6Z9T - chains U and V of the 15 polymer chains in the assembly; structure by electron microscopy, 4.10 A resolution (low resolution: residue-level contacts below are approximate; hydrogen-bond / salt-bridge calls are withheld).

Chain U (and V):
Molecule: DNA-directed RNA polymerase subunit alpha
Source organism: Escherichia coli
Notes: EC 2.7.7.6; chain V of this document is another copy of the same molecule, construct and numbering; everything in this record applies to it too
UniProt: P0A7Z4 (RPOA_ECOLI); numbering as in UniProt (aligned over 1-329)
Sequence (329 residues; numbered 1 to 329; the number before each row is that of its first residue):
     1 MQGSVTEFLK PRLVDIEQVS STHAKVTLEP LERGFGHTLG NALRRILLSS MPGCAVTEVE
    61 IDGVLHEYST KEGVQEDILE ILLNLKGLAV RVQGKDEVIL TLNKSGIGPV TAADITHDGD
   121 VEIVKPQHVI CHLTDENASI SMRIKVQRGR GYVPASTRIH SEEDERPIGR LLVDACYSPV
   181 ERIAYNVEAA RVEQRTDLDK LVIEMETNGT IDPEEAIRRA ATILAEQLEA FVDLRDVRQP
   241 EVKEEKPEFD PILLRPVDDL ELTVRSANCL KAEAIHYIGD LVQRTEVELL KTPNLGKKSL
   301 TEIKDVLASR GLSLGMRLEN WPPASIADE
Disordered / not traced: 1-3, 239-329 (chain V: 1-4, 326-329)
Swiss-Prot annotation at these positions:
  - region: E162 to E165 (Required for interaction with Crp at class II promoters)
  - modified residue: R265 (ADP-ribosylarginine), K297 (N6-acetyllysine), K298 (N6-acetyllysine)
  - mutagenesis: R45 (R45C: In rpoA112; temperature-sensitive, blocks RNA polymerase assembly), E162 to E165 (5-fold decrease in CRP-class II promoter-dependent transcription), E165 (E165K: 5-fold decrease in CRP-class II promoter-dependent transcription), R191 (R191C: In rpoA101; temperature-sensitive)

Chain U / chain V interface:
Pairs across the interface (72; chain U residue first):
  V5(U) with R148(V); G149(V); R150(V)
  T6(U) with P52(V)
  F8(U) with R150(V); I223(V); Q227(V)
  L9(U) with Q227(V)
  K10(U) with Q227(V); A230(V)
  P11(U) with Q227(V); A230(V); F231(V)
  R12(U) with F231(V)
  L13(U) with F231(V)
  L28(U) with F231(V)
  F35(U) with S50(V); Q227(V)
  T38(U) with R45(V)
  L39(U) with L228(V)
  N41(U) with N41(V)
  A42(U) with T38(V)
  R45(U) with G34(V); H37(V); T38(V)
  I46(U) with F35(V)
  S49(U) with F35(V)
  S50(U) with F8(V)
  N103(U) with E261(V)
  H117(U) with R255(V)
  D118(U) with R255(V)
  S141(U) with E261(V)
  R150(U) with V5(V); T6(V); E7(V); F8(V); E32(V)
  R218(U) with A230(V); F231(V); V232(V); D233(V); L234(V)
  R219(U) with T6(V)
  A221(U) with F231(V)
  T222(U) with V232(V); D233(V)
  I223(U) with F8(V); F35(V)
  L224(U) with L228(V)
  A225(U) with V232(V)
  E226(U) with K10(V)
  Q227(U) with F8(V); L9(V); F35(V)
  L228(U) with A221(V); L224(V); A225(V)
  A230(U) with K10(V); P11(V)
  F231(U) with L28(V); L39(V)
  V232(U) with R218(V); A221(V); T222(V)
  D233(U) with R218(V)
  L234(U) with L13(V); I217(V); R218(V)
  R235(U) with L13(V); R218(V)
  V237(U) with L13(V)
  R238(U) with V14(V)
Other interface residues (no listed pair), chain U (50 interface residues in all): S4, R33, G34, P52, G119, G149, E215, E229, D236
Other interface residues (no listed pair), chain V (47 interface residues in all): A42, L43, I46, S49, D96, E214, E226, R238

Overview:
50 residues of chain U and 47 residues of chain V are in contact. UniProt lists 6 mutagenesis sites on chain
U.
Chain U and chain V are both DNA-directed RNA polymerase subunit alpha (Escherichia coli); the structure,
Transcription termination intermediate complex 5, was determined by electron microscopy (same publication as
6Z9P, 6Z9Q, 6Z9R, 6Z9S, 7ADB, 7ADC, 7ADD and 7ADE).
